PDB entry 1YE1 | X-ray diffraction, 4.50 A resolution (low resolution: residue-level contacts below are approximate; hydrogen-bond / salt-bridge calls are withheld) | chains A and C of the 4 polymer chains in the assembly

[Chain A (and C)]
Name: Hemoglobin alpha chain
From: Homo sapiens
Notes: chain C of this document is another copy of the same molecule, construct and numbering; everything in this record applies to it too
UniProt: P69905 (HBA_HUMAN); numbering as in UniProt (aligned over 1-141)
Chain sequence (141 residues; row label = number of the first residue in the row):
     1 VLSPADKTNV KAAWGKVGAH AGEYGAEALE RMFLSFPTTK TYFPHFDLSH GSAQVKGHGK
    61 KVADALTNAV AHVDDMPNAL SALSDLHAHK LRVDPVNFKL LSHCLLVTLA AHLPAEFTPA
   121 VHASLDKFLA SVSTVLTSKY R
Bound ions: heme Fe near His87 (its only coordinating residue here)
Small-molecule neighbours: heme (HEM): Met32, Thr39, Tyr42, Phe43, His45, Phe46, His58, Lys61, Val62, Ala65, Leu66, Leu83, Leu86, His87, Leu91, Val93, Asn97, Phe98, Leu101, Val132, Ser133, Leu136
Curated features (UniProtKB/Swiss-Prot):
  - site: Lys61 (Not glycated)

[How chain A and chain C interact]
Contacting residue pairs - 8 pairs, chain A then chain C:
  Val1(A) with Arg141(C)
  Asp126(A) with Arg141(C)
  Lys127(A) with Arg141(C)
  Ala130(A) with Arg141(C)
  Arg141(A) with Val1(C); Asp126(C); Lys127(C); Ala130(C)

[Overview]
The chain A/chain C interface involves 5 residues from each chain. Ligands of chain A: heme.
Chain A and chain C are both Hemoglobin alpha chain (Homo sapiens); the structure, T-To-T(High) quaternary
transitions in human hemoglobin: betaY35A oxy (2MM IHP, 20% PEG) (1 test set), was determined by X-ray
diffraction (same publication as 1XXT, 1XY0, 1XZ5, 1XZ7, 1XZU, 1XZV and 45 further entries).
